6HW3 - chains B and C of the 28 polymer chains in the assembly; structure by X-ray diffraction, 2.60 A resolution.

[Chain B]
Protein: Proteasome subunit alpha type-3
From: Saccharomyces cerevisiae (strain ATCC 204508 / S288c)
Notes: EC 3.4.25.1
UniProt: P23638 (PSA3_YEAST); residues 0-257 here correspond to UniProt positions 1-258 (UniProt number = residue number + 1)
Sequence (258 residues; row label = number of the first residue in the row; numbering starts at 0):
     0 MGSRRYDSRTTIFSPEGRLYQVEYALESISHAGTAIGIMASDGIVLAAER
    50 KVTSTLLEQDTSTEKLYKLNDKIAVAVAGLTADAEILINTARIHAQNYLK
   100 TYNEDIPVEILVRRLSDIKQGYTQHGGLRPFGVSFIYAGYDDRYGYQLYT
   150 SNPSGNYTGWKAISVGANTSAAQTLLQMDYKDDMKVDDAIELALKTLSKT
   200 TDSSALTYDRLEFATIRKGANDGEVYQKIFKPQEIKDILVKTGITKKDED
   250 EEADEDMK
Not modelled in the structure: 0, 245-257
Curated features (UniProtKB/Swiss-Prot):
  - cross-link (Glycyl lysine isopeptide (Lys-Gly)): Lys99 (interchain with G-Cter in ubiquitin), Lys198 (interchain with G-Cter in ubiquitin), Lys230 (interchain with G-Cter in ubiquitin)

[Chain C]
Protein: Proteasome subunit alpha type-4
From: Saccharomyces cerevisiae (strain ATCC 204508 / S288c)
Notes: EC 3.4.25.1
UniProt: P40303 (PSA4_YEAST); residues -1 to 252 here correspond to UniProt positions 1-254 (UniProt number = residue number + 2)
Sequence (254 residues; numbered -1 to 252; the number before each row is that of its first residue; numbers below 1 keep their minus sign (Met-1 is residue -1)):
    -1 MSGYDRALSIFSPDGHIFQVEYALEAVKRGTCAVGVKGKNCVVLGCERRS
    49 TLKLQDTRITPSKVSKIDSHVVLSFSGLNADSRILIEKARVEAQSHRLTL
    99 EDPVTVEYLTRYVAGVQQRYTQSGGVRPFGVSTLIAGFDPRDDEPKLYQT
   149 EPSGIYSSWSAQTIGRNSKTVREFLEKNYDRKEPPATVEECVKLTVRSLL
   199 EVVQTGAKNIEITVVKPDSDIVALSSEEINQYVTQIEQEKQEQQEQDKKK
   249 KSNH
Not modelled in the structure: -1 to 0, 241-252
Curated features (UniProtKB/Swiss-Prot):
  - modified residue: Thr58 (Phosphothreonine)

[How chain B and chain C interact]
Pairs across the interface (75; chain B residue first):
  Arg3(B) with Arg4(C)
  Asp6(B) with Tyr2(C), hydrogen bond; Arg4(C), salt bridge
  Arg8(B) with Arg4(C)
  Thr10(B) with Leu6(C); Arg125(C)
  Ile11(B) with Leu6(C), hydrophobic; Gln17(C)
  Phe12(B) with Gln17(C), hydrogen bond (backbone-side chain); Tyr20(C), hydrophobic; Ala21(C), hydrophobic; Leu76(C), hydrophobic; Arg125(C); Pro126(C); Gly128(C)
  Ser13(B) with Tyr20(C)
  Pro14(B) with Tyr20(C), hydrophobic; Glu23(C)
  Glu15(B) with Glu23(C); Arg27(C), hydrogen bond (backbone-side chain)
  Gly16(B) with Tyr20(C); Glu23(C); Ala24(C); Arg27(C), hydrogen bond (backbone-side chain)
  Arg17(B) with Arg27(C)
  Leu18(B) with Arg125(C)
  Met38(B) with Asp54(C); Arg56(C)
  Arg112(B) with Arg81(C)
  Ser115(B) with Arg81(C), hydrogen bond (backbone-side chain)
  Asp116(B) with Arg81(C), salt bridge; Ile82(C)
  Gln119(B) with Ala78(C); Asp79(C); Ile82(C)
  Thr122(B) with Arg125(C), hydrogen bond (backbone-side chain)
  Gln123(B) with Tyr118(C); Gly123(C); Val124(C); Arg125(C), hydrogen bond (backbone-backbone); Phe127(C)
  His124(B) with Gly123(C); Val124(C)
  Gly125(B) with Tyr2(C); Gly123(C)
  Gly126(B) with Tyr2(C)
  Tyr143(B) with Arg56(C), hydrogen bond (backbone-side chain); Ile57(C), hydrophobic
  Tyr145(B) with Arg56(C), hydrogen bond (backbone-side chain)
  Gln146(B) with Ile57(C)
  Leu147(B) with Ile57(C)
  Tyr148(B) with Ile57(C)
  Ser153(B) with Ala78(C)
  Gly154(B) with Ala78(C); Arg81(C), hydrogen bond (backbone-side chain)
  Asn155(B) with Asn77(C); Ala78(C)
  Tyr156(B) with Pro59(C), hydrophobic; Arg81(C)
  Gly158(B) with Gln53(C); Asp54(C), hydrogen bond (backbone-backbone); Ile57(C); Thr58(C), hydrogen bond (backbone-side chain)
  Trp159(B) with Lys51(C); Leu52(C); Gln53(C); Asp54(C)
  Lys160(B) with Leu52(C), hydrogen bond (backbone-backbone); Gln53(C); Asp54(C)
  Ala161(B) with Leu52(C)
  Gln172(B) with Lys51(C)
  Leu175(B) with Leu52(C)
  Gln176(B) with Lys51(C); Leu52(C)
Also at the interface, not in a pair above, chain B (41 interface residues in all): Glu108, Thr157, Tyr179
Also at the interface, not in a pair above, chain C (31 interface residues in all): Leu50

[Summary]
41 residues of chain B face 31 of chain C across their interface; the contacts include 13 hydrogen bonds and 2
salt bridges. Among the polar pairs are Asp6(B)-Arg4(C), Asp116(B)-Arg81(C) and Asp6(B)-Tyr2(C).
Chain B is Proteasome subunit alpha type-3 and chain C is Proteasome subunit alpha type-4, both from
Saccharomyces cerevisiae (strain ATCC 204508 / S288c); the structure, Yeast 20S proteasome in complex with 13,
was determined by X-ray diffraction, deposited together with 6HTB, 6HTC, 6HTD, 6HTP, 6HTR, 6HUB and 30 further
entries.
